3FW0 - chain A; structure by X-ray diffraction, 2.52 A resolution.

Chain A:
Name: Peptidyl-glycine alpha-amidating monooxygenase
From: Rattus norvegicus
Notes: EC 4.3.2.5; fragment: Peptidyl-alpha-hydroxyglycine alpha-Amidating Lyase catalytic core
UniProt: P14925 (AMD_RAT); numbering as in UniProt (aligned over 498-820)
Chain sequence (329 residues; row label = number of the first residue in the row):
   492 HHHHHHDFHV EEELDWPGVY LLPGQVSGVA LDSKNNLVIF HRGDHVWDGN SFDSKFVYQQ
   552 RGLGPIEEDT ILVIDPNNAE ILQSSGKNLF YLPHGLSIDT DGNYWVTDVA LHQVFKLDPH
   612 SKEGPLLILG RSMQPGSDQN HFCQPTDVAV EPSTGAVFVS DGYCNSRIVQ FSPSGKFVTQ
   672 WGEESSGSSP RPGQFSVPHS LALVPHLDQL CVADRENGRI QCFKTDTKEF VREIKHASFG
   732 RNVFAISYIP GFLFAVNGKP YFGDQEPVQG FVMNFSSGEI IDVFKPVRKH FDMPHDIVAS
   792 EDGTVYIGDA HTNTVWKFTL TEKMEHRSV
Differences from the reference sequence: expression tag (492-497)
UniProt features mapped onto this chain:
  - binding site (Ca(2+)): V520, L587, D787
  - binding site (a protein): R533, Y654, R706
  - binding site (Zn(2+)): H585, H690, H786
  - glycosylation: N765 (N-linked (GlcNAc...) asparagine)
  - mutagenesis: R533 (R533A: Abolishes peptidyl-alpha-hydroxyglycine alpha-amidating lyase activity; R533Q: Abolishes peptidyl-alpha-hydroxyglycine alpha-amidating lyase activity), R706 (R706A: Abolishes peptidyl-alpha-hydroxyglycine alpha-amidating lyase activity; R706Q: Reduces peptidyl-alpha-hydroxyglycine alpha-amidating lyase activity), M784 (M784A: Abolishes peptidyl-alpha-hydroxyglycine alpha-amidating lyase activity; M784Q: Abolishes peptidyl-alpha-hydroxyglycine alpha-amidating lyase activity), D787 (D787A: Reduces peptidyl-alpha-hydroxyglycine alpha-amidating lyase activity)
Cystine bridges: C634-C655
Metal / ion sites: Ca2+: V520, L587, D787; Hg2+: H585, H690, H786
Residues lining bound ligands: alpha-hydroxyhippuric acid (HH3; (2S)-hydroxy[(phenylcarbonyl)amino]ethanoic acid): Q516, R533, W538, H585, Y654, H690, R706, F735, M784, H786, A801
What the authors report for this chain:
  - Hg2+ coordination: H585, H690, H786
  - binding site for alpha-hydroxyhippuric acid: R533, W538, Y654, M784
  - contacts within the chain: Q516-R533 (hydrogen bond), R533-P584 (backbone contact)
  - specificity-determining residues: M784 (proposed by the authors, not directly observed)
  - mutagenesis - Y654F: abolished catalytic activity (citing earlier work)
  - mutagenesis - R533A (50-fold), R533Q (50-fold), R706A, R706Q, M784A (2-fold), M784Q (2-fold): decreased catalytic activity
  - mutagenesis - D787A (2-fold): unchanged catalytic activity

In short:
Chain A binds alpha-hydroxyhippuric acid. From UniProt: 3 Ca2+-binding residues, 3 protein-binding residues, 3
Zn2+-binding residues and 4 mutagenesis sites. The paper reports a binding site for alpha-hydroxyhippuric acid
at R533, W538 and Y654 among others; R533A, R533Q and R706A, among others, reduce catalytic activity; 8
substitutions were tested in all.
Chain A is Peptidyl-glycine alpha-amidating monooxygenase (Rattus norvegicus); the structure, Structure of
Peptidyl-alpha-hydroxyglycine alpha-Amidating Lyase (PAL) bound to alpha-hydroxyhippuric acid (non-peptidic
substrate), was determined by X-ray diffraction, deposited together with 3FVZ.
